6GMQ - chains A and B of the 3 polymer chains in the assembly; structure by X-ray diffraction, 2.75 A resolution.

Chain A:
Protein: Elongin-B
From: Homo sapiens
Reference sequence: Q15370 (ELOB_HUMAN); residue numbers follow UniProt; this construct covers 1-104
Chain sequence (104 residues; row label = number of the first residue in the row):
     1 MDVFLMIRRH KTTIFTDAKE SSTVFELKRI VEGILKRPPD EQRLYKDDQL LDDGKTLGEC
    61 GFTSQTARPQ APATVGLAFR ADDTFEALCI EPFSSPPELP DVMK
Not modelled in the structure: 82, 104
Modified / non-standard residues: C60 (S-(dimethylarsenic)cysteine; CAS); C89 (S-(dimethylarsenic)cysteine; CAS)
Glycans and other covalent adducts: covalent link C60-Q65
Swiss-Prot annotation at these positions:
  - modified residue: M1 (N-acetylmethionine), T84 (Phosphothreonine)

Chain B:
Protein: Elongin-C
From: Homo sapiens
Reference sequence: Q15369 (ELOC_HUMAN); residue numbers follow UniProt; this construct covers 17-111
Chain sequence (97 residues; numbered 16 to 112; the number before each row is that of its first residue):
    16 MMYVKLISSD GHEFIVKREH ALTSGTIKAM LSGPGQFAEN ETNEVNFREI PSHVLSKVCM
    76 YFTYKVRYTN SSTEIPEFPI APEIALELLM AANFLDC
Not modelled in the structure: 16, 48-56
Construct notes: initiating methionine (16); expression tag (112)
Modified / non-standard residues: C112 (S-(dimethylarsenic)cysteine; CAS)

How chain A and chain B interact:
Contacting residue pairs - 48 pairs, chain A then chain B:
  F4(A) - T78(B)
  M6(A) - M75(B)  hydrophobic
  R8(A) - H27(B)
  K11(A) - D25(B)  hydrogen bond (side chain-backbone)
  K11(A) - G26(B)
  K11(A) - H27(B)
  K11(A) - E28(B)  hydrogen bond (backbone-backbone)
  T12(A) - E28(B)
  T13(A) - E28(B)  hydrogen bond (backbone-backbone)
  T13(A) - F29(B)
  T13(A) - I30(B)  hydrogen bond (backbone-backbone)
  I14(A) - I30(B)
  F15(A) - F29(B)  hydrophobic
  F15(A) - I30(B)  hydrogen bond (backbone-backbone)
  F15(A) - S71(B)
  F15(A) - C74(B)  hydrophobic
  F15(A) - M75(B)  hydrophobic
  T16(A) - Y18(B)  hydrogen bond
  D17(A) - K32(B)  salt bridge
  I34(A) - Y18(B)  hydrophobic
  I34(A) - I30(B)  hydrophobic
  L35(A) - I30(B)  hydrophobic
  P69(A) - M75(B)
  P69(A) - T78(B)
  P69(A) - R82(B)
  Q70(A) - K72(B)
  Q70(A) - M75(B)
  Q70(A) - Y79(B)
  Q70(A) - P91(B)
  Q70(A) - F93(B)
  Q70(A) - P94(B)
  P72(A) - M75(B)
  E91(A) - H27(B)  hydrogen bond (backbone-side chain)
  P92(A) - H27(B)  hydrogen bond (backbone-side chain)
  F93(A) - H27(B)
  F93(A) - F29(B)  hydrophobic
  F93(A) - S67(B)
  F93(A) - S71(B)
  S94(A) - D25(B)
  S94(A) - P66(B)
  S94(A) - S67(B)  hydrogen bond (side chain-backbone)
  S94(A) - H68(B)  hydrogen bond
  S95(A) - H68(B)
  P96(A) - H68(B)
  P96(A) - E98(B)
  P97(A) - E102(B)
  L99(A) - P97(B)
  L99(A) - E98(B)
Other interface residues (no listed pair), chain A (26 interface residues in all): H10, P100, M103
Other interface residues (no listed pair), chain B (29 interface residues in all): V31, Y83, E92, I99, L101

In short:
26 residues of chain A and 29 residues of chain B are in contact, with 10 hydrogen bonds and 1 salt bridge.
Polar pairs include D17(A)-K32(B), K11(A)-D25(B) and T16(A)-Y18(B).
Chain A is Elongin-B and chain B is Elongin-C, both from Homo sapiens; the structure, pVHL:EloB:EloC in
complex with (4-(1H-pyrrol-1-yl)phenyl)methanol, was determined by X-ray diffraction together with 6GMN, 6GMR
and 6GMX from the same study.
